6NOW - chain A; structure by X-ray diffraction, 4.10 A resolution (low resolution: residue-level contacts below are approximate; hydrogen-bond / salt-bridge calls are withheld).

# Chain A
Name: Alanine--tRNA ligase, mitochondrial
From: Homo sapiens
Notes: EC 6.1.1.7; fragment: C-terminal domain
Reference sequence: Q5JTZ9 (SYAM_HUMAN); residues 783-985 here = UniProt positions 783-985
Sequence (204 residues; row label = number of the first residue in the row):
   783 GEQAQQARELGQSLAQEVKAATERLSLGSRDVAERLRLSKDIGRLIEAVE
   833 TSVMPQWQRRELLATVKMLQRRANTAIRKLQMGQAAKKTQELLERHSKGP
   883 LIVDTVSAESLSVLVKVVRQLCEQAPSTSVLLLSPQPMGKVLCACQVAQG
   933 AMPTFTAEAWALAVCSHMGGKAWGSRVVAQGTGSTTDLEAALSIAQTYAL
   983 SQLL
Not modelled in the structure: 783-785
Construct notes: conflict Arg-817 (Ala in Q5JTZ9), Ser-834 (Ala in Q5JTZ9); expression tag (986)
UniProt features mapped onto this chain:
  - natural variant: Gly-965 (G965R: In LKENP)

# Overview
Chain A is Alanine--tRNA ligase, mitochondrial (Homo sapiens); the structure, Human Mitochondrial Alanyl-tRNA
Synthetase C-Ala domain, was determined by X-ray diffraction together with 6NLQ and 6NLY from the same study.
